Entry 3IKV (X-ray diffraction, 2.40 A resolution); this record covers chains A and B.

[Chain A (and B)]
Protein: Redox-sensing transcriptional repressor rex
Source organism: Thermus thermophilus HB27
Notes: chain B of this document is another copy of the same molecule, construct and numbering; everything in this record applies to it too
UniProt: Q72I39 (REX_THET2); numbering as in UniProt (aligned over 1-206)
Amino-acid sequence (207 residues; row label = number of the first residue in the row; numbering starts at 0):
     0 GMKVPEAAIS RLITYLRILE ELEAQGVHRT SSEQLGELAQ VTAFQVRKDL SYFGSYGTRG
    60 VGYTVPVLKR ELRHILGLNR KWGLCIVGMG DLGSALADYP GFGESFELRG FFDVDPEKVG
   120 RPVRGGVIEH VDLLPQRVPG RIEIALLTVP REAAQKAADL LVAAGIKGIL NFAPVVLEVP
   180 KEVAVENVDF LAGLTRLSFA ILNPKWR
Unresolved in the structure: 0 (chain B: 0-1)
Construct notes: expression tag (0); engineered mutation Asp90 (Arg in Q72I39)
UniProt features mapped onto this chain:
  - DNA-binding region: Thr13 to Phe52 (H-T-H motif)
  - binding site (NAD(+)): Gly87 to Gly89, Leu91, Gly92

[Interface between chain A and chain B]
Residue-residue contacts - 111 pairs, chain A then chain B:
  Lys2(A) - Lys204(B)
  Val3(A) - Trp205(B)  hydrogen bond (backbone-side chain)
  Glu5(A) - Trp205(B)
  Ile8(A) - Phe198(B)  hydrophobic
  Ser9(A) - Arg195(B)  hydrogen bond
  Ile12(A) - Ala191(B)
  Ile12(A) - Thr194(B)
  Ile12(A) - Arg195(B)
  Arg16(A) - Pro173(B)
  Arg16(A) - Asp188(B)  salt bridge
  Arg16(A) - Leu190(B)
  Arg16(A) - Ala191(B)
  Glu20(A) - Arg150(B)  salt bridge
  Gln39(A) - Val175(B)
  Gln39(A) - Glu177(B)  hydrogen bond
  Ile74(A) - Phe198(B)
  Leu75(A) - Thr194(B)
  Leu75(A) - Ser197(B)  hydrogen bond (backbone-side chain)
  Leu75(A) - Phe198(B)
  Gly76(A) - Ser197(B)
  Gly76(A) - Leu201(B)
  Leu77(A) - Thr194(B)
  Arg79(A) - Leu201(B)
  Trp81(A) - Ser197(B)  hydrogen bond
  Trp81(A) - Ile200(B)  hydrophobic
  Trp81(A) - Leu201(B)  hydrophobic
  Asp90(A) - Ala94(B)
  Asp90(A) - Asp97(B)
  Leu91(A) - Leu91(B)  hydrophobic
  Ala94(A) - Asp90(B)
  Leu95(A) - Phe189(B)  hydrophobic
  Asp97(A) - Asp90(B)
  Tyr98(A) - Leu190(B)
  Gly100(A) - Leu190(B)
  Phe101(A) - Phe189(B)  hydrophobic
  Phe101(A) - Leu193(B)  hydrophobic
  Phe105(A) - Leu193(B)  hydrophobic
  Ile143(A) - Leu193(B)  hydrophobic
  Ile143(A) - Leu196(B)  hydrophobic
  Ile143(A) - Ile200(B)  hydrophobic
  Leu145(A) - Leu193(B)  hydrophobic
  Lys166(A) - Ile200(B)
  Gly167(A) - Leu196(B)
  Ile168(A) - Leu196(B)
  Leu169(A) - Phe189(B)
  Leu169(A) - Gly192(B)
  Leu169(A) - Leu193(B)  hydrophobic
  Leu169(A) - Leu196(B)
  Pro173(A) - Arg16(B)
  Val175(A) - Thr13(B)
  Val175(A) - Gln39(B)
  Leu176(A) - Gln39(B)  hydrogen bond (backbone-side chain)
  Lys180(A) - Arg206(B)  hydrogen bond (backbone-side chain)
  Glu181(A) - Arg206(B)
  Val182(A) - Arg206(B)
  Ala183(A) - Leu196(B)
  Ala183(A) - Ala199(B)  hydrophobic
  Ala183(A) - Arg206(B)
  Val184(A) - Leu196(B)
  Glu185(A) - Gly192(B)
  Glu185(A) - Arg195(B)  salt bridge
  Glu185(A) - Leu196(B)
  Val187(A) - Val187(B)  hydrophobic
  Val187(A) - Phe189(B)  hydrophobic
  Asp188(A) - Arg16(B)  salt bridge
  Phe189(A) - Tyr98(B)
  Phe189(A) - Phe101(B)  hydrophobic
  Phe189(A) - Leu169(B)
  Phe189(A) - Phe171(B)  hydrophobic
  Phe189(A) - Val187(B)  hydrophobic
  Leu190(A) - Arg16(B)
  Leu190(A) - Gly100(B)
  Ala191(A) - Ile12(B)
  Ala191(A) - Arg16(B)
  Gly192(A) - Leu169(B)
  Gly192(A) - Glu185(B)
  Leu193(A) - Leu83(B)  hydrophobic
  Leu193(A) - Phe101(B)  hydrophobic
  Leu193(A) - Phe105(B)  hydrophobic
  Leu193(A) - Ile143(B)  hydrophobic
  Thr194(A) - Ile12(B)
  Thr194(A) - Leu75(B)
  Thr194(A) - Leu77(B)
  Arg195(A) - Ser9(B)  hydrogen bond
  Arg195(A) - Ile12(B)
  Arg195(A) - Glu185(B)  salt bridge
  Leu196(A) - Ile143(B)  hydrophobic
  Leu196(A) - Ile168(B)
  Leu196(A) - Leu169(B)
  Leu196(A) - Ala183(B)
  Leu196(A) - Val184(B)
  Leu196(A) - Glu185(B)
  Ser197(A) - Leu75(B)  hydrogen bond (side chain-backbone)
  Ser197(A) - Gly76(B)  hydrogen bond (side chain-backbone)
  Ser197(A) - Trp81(B)  hydrogen bond
  Phe198(A) - Ile8(B)  hydrophobic
  Phe198(A) - Ile74(B)
  Phe198(A) - Leu75(B)
  Ala199(A) - Ala183(B)  hydrophobic
  Ile200(A) - Trp81(B)  hydrophobic
  Ile200(A) - Ile143(B)  hydrophobic
  Ile200(A) - Lys166(B)
  Leu201(A) - Gly76(B)
  Leu201(A) - Arg79(B)
  Leu201(A) - Trp81(B)  hydrophobic
  Trp205(A) - Val3(B)  hydrogen bond (side chain-backbone)
  Trp205(A) - Ile8(B)  hydrophobic
  Arg206(A) - Lys180(B)  hydrogen bond (side chain-backbone)
  Arg206(A) - Glu181(B)
  Arg206(A) - Val182(B)
  Arg206(A) - Ala183(B)
Other interface residues (no listed pair), chain A (60 interface residues in all): Leu83, Phe171, Val174, Glu177
Other interface residues (no listed pair), chain B (64 interface residues in all): Glu5, Leu37, Ala38, Phe52, Leu95, Glu142, Leu145, Gly167, Val174

[Overview]
Chain A and chain B form an interface of 60 and 64 residues respectively, with 13 hydrogen bonds and 5 salt
bridges. Polar contacts include Arg16(A)-Asp188(B), Glu20(A)-Arg150(B) and Glu185(A)-Arg195(B). From UniProt:
5 NAD+-binding residues on chain A.
Chain A and chain B are both Redox-sensing transcriptional repressor rex (Thermus thermophilus HB27); the
structure, Crystal structure of a Rex-family repressor R90D mutant from Thermus aquaticus, was determined by
X-ray diffraction together with 3IKT and 3IL2 from the same study.
